Entry 6YTT (X-ray diffraction, 3.01 A resolution); this record covers chains B and C of the 4 polymer chains in the assembly.

# Chain B (and C)
Molecule: Carbon-monoxide dehydrogenase (Acceptor)
Organism: Clostridium autoethanogenum DSM 10061
Notes: EC 1.2.99.2; engineered mutation(s): wild-type; chain C of this document is another copy of the same molecule, construct and numbering; everything in this record applies to it too
UniProtKB: U5RTE2 (U5RTE2_9CLOT); residues 1-400 carry their UniProt numbers (400 of 631 residues fall inside the UniProt entry; the rest is not from it)
Chain sequence (631 residues; each row starts with the number of its first residue):
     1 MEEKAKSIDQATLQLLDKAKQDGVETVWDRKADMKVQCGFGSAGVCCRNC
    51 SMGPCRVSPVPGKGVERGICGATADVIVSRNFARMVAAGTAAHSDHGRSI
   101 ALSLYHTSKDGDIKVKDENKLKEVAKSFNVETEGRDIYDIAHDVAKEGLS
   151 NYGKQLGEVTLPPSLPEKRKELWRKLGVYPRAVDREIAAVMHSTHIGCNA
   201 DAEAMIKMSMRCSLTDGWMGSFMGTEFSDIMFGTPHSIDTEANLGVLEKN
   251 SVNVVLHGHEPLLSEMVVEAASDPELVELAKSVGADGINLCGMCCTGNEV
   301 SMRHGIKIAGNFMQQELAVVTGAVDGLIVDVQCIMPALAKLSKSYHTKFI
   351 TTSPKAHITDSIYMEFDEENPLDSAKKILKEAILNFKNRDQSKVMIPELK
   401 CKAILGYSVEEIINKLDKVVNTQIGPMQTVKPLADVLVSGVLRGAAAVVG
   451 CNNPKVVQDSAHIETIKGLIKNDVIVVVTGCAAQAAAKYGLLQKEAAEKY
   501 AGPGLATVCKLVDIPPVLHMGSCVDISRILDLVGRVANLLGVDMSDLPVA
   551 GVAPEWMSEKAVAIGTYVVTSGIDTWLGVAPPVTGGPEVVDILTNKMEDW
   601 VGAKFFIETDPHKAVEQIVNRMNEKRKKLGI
Disordered / not traced: 1-2 (chain C: 1)
Ion coordination: Na+ site 1 near Glu-226 (its only coordinating residue here); fe(4)-ni(1)-S(4) cluster Fe near His-259 (its only coordinating residue here); Na+ site 2: Ser-342, Tyr-345, Thr-347
Small-molecule neighbours:
  - 4Fe-4S cluster (SF4), molecule 1: Cys-38, Phe-40, Gly-41, Cys-46, Arg-48, Arg-56
  - 4Fe-4S cluster (SF4), molecule 2: Cys-47, Arg-48, Asn-49, Cys-50, Met-52, Gly-53, Cys-55, Gly-68, Ile-69, Cys-70, Ala-72, Ile-77, Arg-80, Ile-196
  - fe(4)-ni(1)-S(4) cluster (XCC): His-259, Cys-294, Cys-295, Phe-312, Cys-333, Gly-450, Cys-451, Gly-480, Cys-481, Cys-523, Met-557, Ser-558, Lys-560

# How chain B and chain C interact
Residue-residue contacts (167; chain B residue first):
  Val-27(B) / Ile-69(C)  hydrophobic
  Arg-30(B) / Gly-68(C)
  Arg-30(B) / Ile-69(C)  hydrogen bond (side chain-backbone)
  Arg-30(B) / Gly-71(C)
  Lys-31(B) / Ile-69(C)
  Asp-33(B) / Val-65(C)
  Met-34(B) / Cys-55(C)  hydrophobic
  Met-34(B) / Arg-56(C)
  Val-36(B) / Arg-56(C)  hydrogen bond (backbone-side chain)
  Gln-37(B) / Met-52(C)
  Gln-37(B) / Gly-53(C)
  Gln-37(B) / Pro-54(C)
  Gln-37(B) / Arg-56(C)
  Cys-38(B) / Arg-56(C)
  Gly-41(B) / Arg-48(C)
  Gly-41(B) / Pro-54(C)
  Ser-42(B) / Pro-54(C)
  Cys-46(B) / Arg-48(C)  hydrogen bond (backbone-side chain)
  Arg-48(B) / Cys-46(C)  hydrogen bond (side chain-backbone)
  Arg-48(B) / Arg-48(C)
  Arg-48(B) / Asn-81(C)
  Asn-49(B) / Glu-559(C)
  Cys-50(B) / Met-557(C)
  Ser-51(B) / Asn-453(C)  hydrogen bond (backbone-side chain)
  Ser-51(B) / Lys-455(C)  hydrogen bond (backbone-side chain)
  Ser-51(B) / Trp-556(C)  hydrogen bond (side chain-backbone)
  Ser-51(B) / Met-557(C)  hydrogen bond (backbone-backbone)
  Met-52(B) / Gln-37(C)  hydrogen bond (backbone-side chain)
  Met-52(B) / Asn-453(C)
  Met-52(B) / Pro-454(C)
  Met-52(B) / Lys-455(C)
  Met-52(B) / Met-557(C)  hydrophobic
  Gly-53(B) / Gln-37(C)  hydrogen bond (backbone-side chain)
  Gly-53(B) / Lys-455(C)  hydrogen bond (backbone-side chain)
  Pro-54(B) / Gln-37(C)
  Pro-54(B) / Gly-41(C)
  Pro-54(B) / Ser-42(C)
  Cys-55(B) / Met-34(C)  hydrophobic
  Arg-56(B) / Met-34(C)  hydrogen bond (backbone-side chain)
  Arg-56(B) / Val-36(C)
  Val-65(B) / Asp-33(C)
  Val-65(B) / Met-34(C)  hydrophobic
  Arg-67(B) / Glu-25(C)
  Arg-67(B) / Met-34(C)
  Arg-67(B) / Lys-340(C)
  Gly-68(B) / Arg-30(C)  hydrogen bond (backbone-side chain)
  Ile-69(B) / Val-27(C)  hydrophobic
  Ile-69(B) / Arg-30(C)  hydrogen bond (backbone-side chain)
  Ile-69(B) / Lys-31(C)
  Ile-69(B) / Gln-37(C)
  Cys-70(B) / Met-335(C)
  Cys-70(B) / Pro-336(C)
  Cys-70(B) / Ala-337(C)  hydrogen bond (backbone-backbone)
  Gly-71(B) / Arg-30(C)
  Gly-71(B) / Pro-336(C)
  Gly-71(B) / Ala-337(C)
  Asn-81(B) / Arg-48(C)
  Arg-84(B) / Ala-88(C)
  Arg-84(B) / Glu-559(C)  salt bridge
  Ala-88(B) / Arg-84(C)
  Ala-88(B) / Met-191(C)  hydrophobic
  Ala-91(B) / Ala-188(C)
  Ala-91(B) / Met-191(C)  hydrophobic
  Ala-92(B) / His-192(C)
  Asp-95(B) / Arg-185(C)  salt bridge
  Asp-95(B) / Ala-189(C)
  Asp-95(B) / His-192(C)  salt bridge
  Arg-98(B) / Gln-155(C)  hydrogen bond
  Arg-98(B) / Arg-185(C)
  Arg-98(B) / Ala-188(C)
  Leu-102(B) / Leu-156(C)  hydrophobic
  Tyr-105(B) / Leu-156(C)  hydrophobic
  Leu-149(B) / Gln-155(C)
  Tyr-152(B) / Gln-155(C)
  Gly-153(B) / Gly-153(C)
  Gln-155(B) / Arg-98(C)  hydrogen bond
  Gln-155(B) / Leu-149(C)
  Gln-155(B) / Tyr-152(C)
  Gln-155(B) / Asp-184(C)  hydrogen bond
  Leu-156(B) / Leu-102(C)  hydrophobic
  Leu-156(B) / Tyr-105(C)
  Asp-184(B) / Gln-155(C)
  Asp-184(B) / Asp-184(C)
  Asp-184(B) / Arg-185(C)
  Asp-184(B) / Ala-188(C)
  Arg-185(B) / Asp-95(C)  salt bridge
  Arg-185(B) / Arg-98(C)
  Arg-185(B) / Asp-184(C)
  Ala-188(B) / Ala-91(C)
  Ala-188(B) / Arg-98(C)
  Ala-188(B) / Asp-184(C)
  Met-191(B) / Ala-88(C)  hydrophobic
  Met-191(B) / Ala-91(C)  hydrophobic
  Met-191(B) / Met-191(C)  hydrophobic
  His-192(B) / Ala-91(C)
  His-192(B) / Ala-92(C)
  His-192(B) / Asp-95(C)  salt bridge
  His-192(B) / Val-331(C)
  His-192(B) / Gln-332(C)  hydrogen bond
  His-192(B) / Lys-355(C)
  Ser-193(B) / Lys-355(C)  hydrogen bond (side chain-backbone)
  His-195(B) / Ser-558(C)
  His-195(B) / Glu-559(C)  hydrogen bond (side chain-backbone)
  His-195(B) / Lys-560(C)  hydrogen bond (side chain-backbone)
  Ile-196(B) / Cys-333(C)  hydrogen bond (backbone-backbone)
  Ile-196(B) / Met-557(C)  hydrophobic
  Gly-197(B) / Gln-332(C)  hydrogen bond (backbone-backbone)
  Gly-197(B) / Cys-333(C)  hydrogen bond (backbone-backbone)
  Gly-197(B) / Ile-334(C)  hydrogen bond (backbone-backbone)
  Cys-198(B) / Gln-332(C)  hydrogen bond (side chain-backbone)
  Cys-198(B) / Ala-356(C)
  Asn-199(B) / Lys-355(C)
  Asn-199(B) / Ala-356(C)
  Asn-199(B) / His-357(C)
  Ala-200(B) / Pro-336(C)  hydrophobic
  Ala-200(B) / His-357(C)  hydrogen bond (backbone-backbone)
  Ala-200(B) / Ile-358(C)
  Ala-200(B) / Thr-359(C)  hydrogen bond (backbone-side chain)
  Asp-201(B) / His-357(C)  hydrogen bond (backbone-backbone)
  Asp-201(B) / Thr-359(C)  hydrogen bond
  Ala-204(B) / His-357(C)
  Met-208(B) / Pro-354(C)
  Met-208(B) / Lys-355(C)
  Phe-312(B) / Met-52(C)  hydrophobic
  Val-331(B) / His-192(C)
  Gln-332(B) / His-192(C)  hydrogen bond
  Gln-332(B) / Gly-197(C)  hydrogen bond (backbone-backbone)
  Gln-332(B) / Cys-198(C)  hydrogen bond (backbone-side chain)
  Cys-333(B) / Ile-196(C)  hydrogen bond (backbone-backbone)
  Cys-333(B) / Gly-197(C)  hydrogen bond (backbone-backbone)
  Ile-334(B) / Gly-197(C)  hydrogen bond (backbone-backbone)
  Met-335(B) / Cys-70(C)
  Pro-336(B) / Cys-70(C)
  Pro-336(B) / Ala-200(C)  hydrophobic
  Ala-337(B) / Cys-70(C)  hydrogen bond (backbone-backbone)
  Ala-337(B) / Gly-71(C)
  Lys-340(B) / Glu-66(C)  salt bridge
  Lys-340(B) / Arg-67(C)
  Pro-354(B) / Met-208(C)
  Lys-355(B) / His-192(C)
  Lys-355(B) / Ser-193(C)  hydrogen bond (backbone-side chain)
  Lys-355(B) / Asn-199(C)
  Lys-355(B) / Met-208(C)
  Ala-356(B) / Cys-198(C)
  Ala-356(B) / Asn-199(C)
  His-357(B) / Asn-199(C)
  His-357(B) / Ala-200(C)  hydrogen bond (backbone-backbone)
  His-357(B) / Asp-201(C)
  His-357(B) / Ala-204(C)
  Ile-358(B) / Ala-200(C)
  Thr-359(B) / Ala-200(C)  hydrogen bond (side chain-backbone)
  Thr-359(B) / Asp-201(C)  hydrogen bond
  Asn-453(B) / Ser-51(C)  hydrogen bond (side chain-backbone)
  Asn-453(B) / Met-52(C)
  Pro-454(B) / Met-52(C)
  Lys-455(B) / Ser-51(C)  hydrogen bond (side chain-backbone)
  Lys-455(B) / Gly-53(C)  hydrogen bond (side chain-backbone)
  Trp-556(B) / Ser-51(C)
  Met-557(B) / Cys-50(C)
  Met-557(B) / Ser-51(C)  hydrogen bond (backbone-backbone)
  Met-557(B) / Met-52(C)  hydrophobic
  Met-557(B) / Ile-196(C)  hydrophobic
  Ser-558(B) / His-195(C)
  Glu-559(B) / Asn-49(C)
  Glu-559(B) / Arg-84(C)  salt bridge
  Glu-559(B) / His-195(C)
  Lys-560(B) / His-195(C)  hydrogen bond (backbone-side chain)
Other interface residues (no listed pair), chain B (87 interface residues in all): Glu-25, Ala-72, Met-85, Lys-146, Ile-187, Ala-189, Ala-202, Val-579, Pro-582
Other interface residues (no listed pair), chain C (86 interface residues in all): Cys-38, Ala-72, Lys-146, Ile-187, Ala-202, Phe-312, Val-579

# Overview
The interface between chain B and chain C involves 87 residues on one side and 86 on the other; the contacts
include 47 hydrogen bonds and 7 salt bridges. Polar pairs include Arg-84(B)/Glu-559(C), Asp-95(B)/Arg-185(C)
and Asp-95(B)/His-192(C). Bound to chain B: 4Fe-4S cluster and fe(4)-ni(1)-S(4) cluster.
Both chains are Carbon-monoxide dehydrogenase (Acceptor) (Clostridium autoethanogenum DSM 10061). Entry 6YTT
(CO-dehydrogenase/Acetyl-CoA synthase (CODH/ACS) from Clostridium autoethanogenum at 3.0-A resolution) was
determined by X-ray diffraction (same publication as 6YU9 and 6YUA).
